PDB entry 6SMF | X-ray diffraction, 2.34 A resolution | chains A and D of the 4 polymer chains in the assembly

Chain A (and D):
Protein: 3-dehydroquinate dehydratase
From: Zymomonas mobilis subsp. mobilis (strain ATCC 31821 / ZM4 / CP4)
Notes: EC 4.2.1.10; chain D of this document is another copy of the same molecule, construct and numbering; everything in this record applies to it too
Reference sequence: Q5NPJ9 (Q5NPJ9_ZYMMO); residues 1-146 here = UniProt positions 1-146
Sequence (149 residues; row label = number of the first residue in the row; numbers below 1 keep their minus sign (Gly-2 is residue -2)):
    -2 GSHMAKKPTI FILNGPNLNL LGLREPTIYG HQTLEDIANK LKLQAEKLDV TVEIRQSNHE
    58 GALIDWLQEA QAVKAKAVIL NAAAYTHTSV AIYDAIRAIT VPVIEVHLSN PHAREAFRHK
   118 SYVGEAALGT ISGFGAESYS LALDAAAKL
Unresolved in the structure: -2 to 2
Differences from the reference sequence: expression tag (-2 to 0)
Ligand contacts: citrate anion (FLC): Leu15, Asn78, Ala80, Ala81, His84, His104, Leu105, Ser106, Pro108, Arg111, Arg115

Interface between chain A and chain D:
Residue-residue contacts (35; chain A residue first):
  Ile101(A) with Phe131(D), hydrophobic
  Asn107(A) with Gly121(D), hydrogen bond (side chain-backbone); Ala124(D), hydrogen bond (side chain-backbone); Leu125(D)
  His109(A) with His109(D), hydrogen bond; His116(D); Gly121(D); Glu122(D)
  Ala110(A) with Glu122(D)
  His116(A) with His109(D); Glu122(D), salt bridge
  Gly121(A) with Asn107(D), hydrogen bond (backbone-side chain); His109(D)
  Glu122(A) with His109(D); Ala110(D); His116(D), salt bridge
  Ala124(A) with Asn107(D), hydrogen bond (backbone-side chain)
  Leu125(A) with Asn107(D); Gly130(D)
  Gly126(A) with Ser129(D); Phe131(D)
  Thr127(A) with Thr127(D); Ile128(D); Ser129(D), hydrogen bond (backbone-backbone); Phe131(D)
  Ile128(A) with Thr127(D)
  Ser129(A) with Gly126(D); Thr127(D), hydrogen bond (backbone-backbone)
  Gly130(A) with Leu125(D)
  Phe131(A) with Ile101(D), hydrophobic; Ile128(D), hydrophobic
  Leu138(A) with Leu138(D); Ala142(D), hydrophobic
  Ala142(A) with Glu134(D); Leu138(D), hydrophobic
Interface residues without a listed pair, chain A (20 interface residues in all): Ser118, Asp141, Lys145
Interface residues without a listed pair, chain D (19 interface residues in all): Ser118

Summary:
Chain A and chain D form an interface of 20 and 19 residues respectively, with 7 hydrogen bonds and 2 salt
bridges. Among the polar pairs are His116(A)-Glu122(D), Asn107(A)-Gly121(D) and Asn107(A)-Ala124(D). Bound to
chain A: citrate anion.
Both chains are 3-dehydroquinate dehydratase (Zymomonas mobilis subsp. mobilis (strain ATCC 31821 / ZM4 /
CP4)). Entry 6SMF (The crystal structure of type II dehydroquinase from zymomonas mobilis) was determined by
X-ray diffraction (same publication as 6SME).
